PDB entry 8YFE | electron microscopy, 3.47 A resolution | chains C and D of the 4 polymer chains in the assembly

== Chain C ==
Molecule: 5'-3' exoribonuclease
Organism: Komagataella phaffii
Notes: EC 3.1.13.-
Reference sequence: F2QV79 (F2QV79_KOMPC); residue numbers follow UniProt; this construct covers 1-994
Sequence (1006 residues; row label = number of the first residue in the row):
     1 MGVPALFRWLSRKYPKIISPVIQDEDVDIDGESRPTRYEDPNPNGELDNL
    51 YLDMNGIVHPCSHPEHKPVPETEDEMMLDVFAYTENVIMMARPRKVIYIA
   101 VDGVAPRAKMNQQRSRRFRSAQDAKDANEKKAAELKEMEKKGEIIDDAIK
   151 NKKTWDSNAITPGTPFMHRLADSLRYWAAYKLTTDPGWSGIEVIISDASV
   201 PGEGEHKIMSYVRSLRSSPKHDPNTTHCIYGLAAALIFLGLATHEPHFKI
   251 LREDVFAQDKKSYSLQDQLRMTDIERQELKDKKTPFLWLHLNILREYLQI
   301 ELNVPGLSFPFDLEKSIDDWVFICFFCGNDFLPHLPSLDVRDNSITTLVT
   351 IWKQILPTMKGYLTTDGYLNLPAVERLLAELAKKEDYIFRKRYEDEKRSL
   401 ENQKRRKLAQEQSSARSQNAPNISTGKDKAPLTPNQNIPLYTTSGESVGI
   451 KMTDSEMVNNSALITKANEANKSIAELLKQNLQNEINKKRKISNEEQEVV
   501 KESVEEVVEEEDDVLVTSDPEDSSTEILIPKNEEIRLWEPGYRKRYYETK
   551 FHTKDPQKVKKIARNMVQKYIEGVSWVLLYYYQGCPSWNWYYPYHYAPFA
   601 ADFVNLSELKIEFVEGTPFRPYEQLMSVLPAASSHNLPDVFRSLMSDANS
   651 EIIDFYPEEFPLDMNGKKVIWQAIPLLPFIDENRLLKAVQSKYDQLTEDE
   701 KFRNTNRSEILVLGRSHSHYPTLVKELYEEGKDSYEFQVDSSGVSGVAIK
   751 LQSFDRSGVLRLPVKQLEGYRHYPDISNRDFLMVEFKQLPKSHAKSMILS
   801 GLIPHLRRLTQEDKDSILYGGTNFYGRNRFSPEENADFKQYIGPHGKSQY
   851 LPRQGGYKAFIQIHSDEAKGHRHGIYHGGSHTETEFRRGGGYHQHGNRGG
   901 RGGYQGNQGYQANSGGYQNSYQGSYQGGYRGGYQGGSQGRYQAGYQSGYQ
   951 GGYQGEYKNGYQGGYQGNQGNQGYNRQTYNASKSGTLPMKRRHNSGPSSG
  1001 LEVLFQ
Unresolved in the structure: 1-4, 64-68, 130-155, 258-282, 407-532, 825-833, 868-1006
Differences from the reference sequence: engineered mutation Ala233 (Asp in F2QV79), Ala235 (Asp in F2QV79); expression tag (995-1006)
From the paper describing this entry:
  - mutagenesis - E203A/E205A/D233A/D235A/D330A, D233A/D235A: abolished catalytic activity

== Chain D ==
Molecule: Decapping nuclease
Organism: Komagataella phaffii
Notes: EC 3.6.1.-
Reference sequence: F2QLF5 (F2QLF5_KOMPC); residue numbers follow UniProt; this construct covers 1-381
Sequence (384 residues; row label = number of the first residue in the row; numbers below 1 keep their minus sign (Gly-2 is residue -2)):
    -2 GPGMSKEKILPLAARSKKAMLRQPKQVAYFSRDLNYKTHPDRSNLSYYYL
    48 PDGDIDNSIDLSVGSKHFLLGDSVELSKLDPILLALKEIEKESGAKTKDR
    98 IITWRGIMRKLLTLPYDSEEDFVLDVVSFDGQLFIQFNVPYLKSKDVQKQ
   148 GDTEFHKKLQFSGYKFEKMATLPKPWPECTRKEIDSRAKSKCNNIEQYGA
   198 IVRTGISRIKILIGGAVACTADYYDENDPLSRYIELKTTRTINQYKDMIA
   248 FEKKLFRTWAQCFLLGIPKIIYGFRDDNCILRTVEEFSTNDIPLMVKNNP
   298 LNEQPKKENCYMSSINFYGAVVEWLNESVKDDQVWKLSYAKRNRQYLVLK
   348 EVTDENEKQQIVDSAIPAWFKEWRSELRNSEGNI
Unresolved in the structure: -2 to 1, 379-381
Differences from the reference sequence: expression tag (-2 to 0); engineered mutation Ala213 (Glu in F2QLF5), Ala215 (Asp in F2QLF5)

== Interface between chain C and chain D ==
Contacting residue pairs - 52 pairs, chain C then chain D:
  Arg216(C) with Trp173(D); Pro174(D)
  Ser217(C) with Pro174(D)
  Pro219(C) with Pro174(D), hydrophobic
  Lys220(C) with Tyr220(D)
  Pro310(C) with Asn54(D)
  Lys315(C) with Arg178(D)
  Asp366(C) with Arg178(D), salt bridge
  Lys795(C) with Trp173(D), hydrogen bond (side chain-backbone); Pro174(D), hydrogen bond (side chain-backbone); Cys176(D), hydrogen bond (side chain-backbone)
  Ser796(C) with Arg178(D)
  Met797(C) with Tyr46(D); Trp173(D), hydrophobic; Arg178(D)
  Ile798(C) with Tyr46(D); Pro48(D), hydrophobic
  Leu799(C) with Trp173(D), hydrophobic
  Ser800(C) with Tyr46(D)
  Gln849(C) with Leu47(D); Asp49(D); Glu283(D), hydrogen bond
  Tyr850(C) with Tyr45(D), hydrogen bond; Leu47(D), hydrogen bond (side chain-backbone); Asp49(D); Val281(D), hydrophobic; Glu283(D)
  Leu851(C) with Asp49(D)
  Arg853(C) with Ile52(D); Asp53(D), salt bridge; Thr280(D), hydrogen bond (backbone-side chain)
  Gln854(C) with Arg279(D); Thr280(D)
  Gly855(C) with Ile239(D); Phe271(D)
  Gly856(C) with Phe271(D); Thr280(D); Glu282(D)
  Tyr857(C) with Phe248(D), hydrophobic; Glu249(D); Phe271(D); Glu282(D), hydrogen bond (backbone-side chain); Asn296(D)
  Lys858(C) with Glu282(D), salt bridge; Glu283(D); Phe284(D)
  Phe860(C) with Ile239(D); Asn240(D)
  Ile861(C) with Asn296(D); Pro297(D), hydrophobic; Leu298(D), hydrophobic
  His864(C) with Leu298(D)
Also at the interface, not in a pair above, chain C (27 interface residues in all): Ser218, Asp312
Also at the interface, not in a pair above, chain D (31 interface residues in all): Thr177, Asp219, Gln241, Met245

== Summary ==
Chain C and chain D form an interface of 27 and 31 residues respectively, with 8 hydrogen bonds and 3 salt
bridges. Among the polar pairs are Asp366(C)-Arg178(D), Arg853(C)-Asp53(D) and Lys858(C)-Glu282(D). The paper
reports that E203A/E205A/D233A/D235A/D330A and D233A/D235A of chain C abolish catalytic activity.
Here chain C is 5'-3' exoribonuclease and chain D is Decapping nuclease, both from Komagataella phaffii. Entry
8YFE (Cryo EM structure of Komagataella phaffii Rat1-Rai1 complex) was determined by electron microscopy (same
publication as 8YF5, 8YFQ and 8YFR).
